Entry 3FOE (X-ray diffraction, 4.00 A resolution (low resolution: residue-level contacts below are approximate; hydrogen-bond / salt-bridge calls are withheld)); this record covers chains D and H of the 8 polymer chains in the assembly.

[Chain D]
Protein: DNA topoisomerase 4 subunit B
Source organism: Streptococcus pneumoniae
Notes: EC 5.99.1.-
Reference sequence: Q59961 (PARE_STRPN); residue numbers follow UniProt; this construct covers 404-647
Sequence (268 residues; numbered 380 to 647; the number before each row is that of its first residue):
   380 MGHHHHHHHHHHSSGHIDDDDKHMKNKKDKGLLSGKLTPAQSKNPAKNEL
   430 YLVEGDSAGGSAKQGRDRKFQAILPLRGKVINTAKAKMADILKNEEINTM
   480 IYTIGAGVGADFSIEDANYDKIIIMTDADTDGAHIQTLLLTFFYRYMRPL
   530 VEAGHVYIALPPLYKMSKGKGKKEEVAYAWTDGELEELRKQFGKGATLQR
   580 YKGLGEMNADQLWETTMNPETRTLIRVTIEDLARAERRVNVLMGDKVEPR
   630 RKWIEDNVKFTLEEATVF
Unresolved in the structure: 380-416, 450-451, 457-458, 489-499, 568-572, 587-588, 637-647
Differences from the reference sequence: initiating methionine (380); expression tag (381-403)
UniProt features mapped onto this chain:
  - binding site (Mg(2+)): Glu-433, Asp-506, Asp-508
  - site (Interaction with DNA): Lys-458, Asn-461, His-513, Arg-629

[Chain H]
Molecule: 19-nt DNA strand
Sequence (19 nucleotides; numbered 1 to 19; the number before each row is that of its first residue):
     1 GACTATGCACGTAAAACAG

[How chain D and chain H interact]
Residue-residue contacts - 8 pairs, chain D then chain H:
  Val-459(D) / DG7(H)
  Ile-460(D) / DT6(H)
  Ile-460(D) / DG7(H)
  Asn-461(D) / DG7(H)
  Asn-461(D) / DC8(H)
  Asn-473(D) / DT6(H)
  His-513(D) / DC8(H)
  Val-626(D) / DC10(H)
Also at the interface, not in a pair above, chain D (8 interface residues in all): Leu-621, Gly-623
Also at the interface, not in a pair above, chain H (5 interface residues in all): DA9

[In short]
Chain D and chain H form an interface of 8 and 5 residues respectively. UniProt lists 3 Mg2+-binding residues
on chain D.
Chain D is DNA topoisomerase 4 subunit B (Streptococcus pneumoniae) and chain H is a 19-nt DNA strand; the
structure, Structural insight into the quinolone-DNA cleavage complex of type IIA topoisomerases, was
determined by X-ray diffraction, deposited together with 3FOF.
